PDB entry 6B0K | X-ray diffraction, 2.15 A resolution | chains A and B of the 3 polymer chains in the assembly

Chain A (and B):
Molecule: Iota-carrageenan sulfatase
Notes: chain B of this document is another copy of the same molecule, construct and numbering; everything in this record applies to it too
Amino-acid sequence (451 residues; each row starts with the number of its first residue):
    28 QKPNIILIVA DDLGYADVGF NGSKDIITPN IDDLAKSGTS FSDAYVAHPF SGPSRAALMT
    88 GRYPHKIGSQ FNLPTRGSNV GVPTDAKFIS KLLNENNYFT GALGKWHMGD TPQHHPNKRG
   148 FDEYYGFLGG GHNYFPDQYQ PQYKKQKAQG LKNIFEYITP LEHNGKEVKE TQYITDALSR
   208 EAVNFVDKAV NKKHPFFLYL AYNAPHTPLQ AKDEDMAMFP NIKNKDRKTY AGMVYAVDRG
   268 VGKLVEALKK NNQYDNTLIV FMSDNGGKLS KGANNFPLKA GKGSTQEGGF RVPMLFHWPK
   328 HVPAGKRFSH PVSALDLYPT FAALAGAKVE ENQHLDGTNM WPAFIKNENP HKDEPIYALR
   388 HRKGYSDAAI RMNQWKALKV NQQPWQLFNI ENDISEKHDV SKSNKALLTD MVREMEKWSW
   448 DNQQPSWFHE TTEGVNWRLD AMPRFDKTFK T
Metal / ion sites: Ca2+: Asp38, Asp39, Asp291, Asn292 (together with 4-O-sulfo-beta-D-galactopyranose)
Small-molecule neighbours:
  - 3,6-anhydro-D-galactose / 4-O-sulfo-beta-D-galactopyranose: Asp38, Asp39, Phe77, Ser78, Asn99, Lys132, His134, Gly157, Gly158, Phe182, Tyr184, His233, Thr234, Pro235, Asp291, Asn292, Lys295, Lys309, Arg387, His388, Arg389, Lys390, His456, Glu457, Thr459, Glu460
  - arginine (ARG): Lys327, His328, Val329, Pro330, Trp368, Ile372

How chain A and chain B interact:
Residue-residue contacts (37):
  His361(A) - Gln140(B)
  Asp380(A) - Lys179(B)  hydrogen bond (backbone-side chain)
  Glu381(A) - Lys179(B)
  Met399(A) - Lys179(B)
  Ala433(A) - Leu178(B)
  Asp437(A) - Leu178(B)
  Asp437(A) - Lys179(B)  hydrogen bond (side chain-backbone)
  Asp437(A) - Asn180(B)  hydrogen bond (side chain-backbone)
  Arg440(A) - Arg103(B)
  Arg440(A) - Asn180(B)
  Glu441(A) - Lys179(B)
  Glu441(A) - Asn180(B)  hydrogen bond
  Glu443(A) - Thr458(B)  hydrogen bond
  Lys444(A) - Arg103(B)
  Lys444(A) - Gly104(B)
  Lys444(A) - Ser105(B)
  Lys444(A) - Asn106(B)
  Trp445(A) - Asn106(B)
  Trp447(A) - Pro101(B)
  Trp447(A) - Gly104(B)
  Trp447(A) - Ser105(B)
  Trp447(A) - Val107(B)
  Trp447(A) - Phe455(B)
  Trp447(A) - Glu457(B)
  Trp447(A) - Thr458(B)
  Asp448(A) - Asn106(B)
  Asp448(A) - Val107(B)
  Ala468(A) - Arg465(B)  hydrogen bond (backbone-side chain)
  Ala468(A) - Leu466(B)  hydrophobic
  Met469(A) - Arg465(B)  hydrogen bond (backbone-side chain)
  Pro470(A) - Val462(B)
  Pro470(A) - Arg465(B)  hydrogen bond (backbone-side chain)
  Arg471(A) - Val462(B)
  Phe472(A) - Thr458(B)
  Asp473(A) - Thr458(B)
  Asp473(A) - Thr459(B)
  Asp473(A) - Val462(B)
Other interface residues (no listed pair), chain A (21 interface residues in all): Glu358, Gln451
Other interface residues (no listed pair), chain B (21 interface residues in all): Pro139, Gln176, Gly177, Trp454

Summary:
The chain A/chain B interface involves 21 residues from each chain, with 8 hydrogen bonds. Polar contacts
include Asp380(A)-Lys179(B), Asp437(A)-Lys179(B) and Asp437(A)-Asn180(B). Chain A binds
3,6-anhydro-D-galactose / 4-O-sulfo-beta-D-galactopyranose and arginine. Asp38(A), Asp39(A), Asp291(A) and
Asn292(A) form the Ca2+ site.
Both chains are Iota-carrageenan sulfatase. Entry 6B0K (Crystal structure of Ps i-CgsB C78S in complex with
k-carrapentaose) was determined by X-ray diffraction together with 6B0J, 6B1V and 6BIA from the same study.
